Entry 1HWI (X-ray diffraction, 2.30 A resolution); this record covers chains A and C of the 4 polymer chains in the assembly.

Chain A (and C):
Protein: Hmg-CoA reductase
From: Homo sapiens
Notes: EC 1.1.1.34; fragment: catalytic portion; chain C of this document is another copy of the same molecule, construct and numbering; everything in this record applies to it too
Reference sequence: P04035 (HMDH_HUMAN); residues 426-888 here = UniProt positions 426-888
Chain sequence (467 residues; numbered 422 to 888; the number before each row is that of its first residue):
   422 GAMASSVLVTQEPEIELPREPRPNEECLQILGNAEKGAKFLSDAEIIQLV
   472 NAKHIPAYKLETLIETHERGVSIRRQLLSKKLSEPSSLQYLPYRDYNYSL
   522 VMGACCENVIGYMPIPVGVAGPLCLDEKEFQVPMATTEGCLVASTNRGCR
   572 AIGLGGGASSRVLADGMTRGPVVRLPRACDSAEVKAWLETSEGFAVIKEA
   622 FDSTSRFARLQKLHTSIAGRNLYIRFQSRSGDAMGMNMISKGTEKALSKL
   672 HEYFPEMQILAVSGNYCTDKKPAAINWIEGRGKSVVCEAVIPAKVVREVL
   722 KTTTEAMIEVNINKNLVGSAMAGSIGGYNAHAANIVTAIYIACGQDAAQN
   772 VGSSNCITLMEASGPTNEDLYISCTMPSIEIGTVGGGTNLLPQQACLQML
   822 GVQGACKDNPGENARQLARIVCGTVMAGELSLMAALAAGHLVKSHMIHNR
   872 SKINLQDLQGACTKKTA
Not modelled in the structure: 422-461, 473-480, 863-888 (chain C: 422-488, 863-888)
Construct notes: insertion (422-425); engineered mutation Ile485 (Met in P04035)
Ligand contacts:
  - fluvastatin (115; (3R,5S,6E)-7-[3-(4-fluorophenyl)-1-(propan-2-yl)-1H-indol-2-yl]-3,5-dihydroxyhept-6-enoic acid), molecule 1: Glu559, Gly560, Cys561, Leu562, Ser565, Lys735, Ala751, His752, Asn755, Leu853, Ala856, Leu857, His861, Leu862
  - fluvastatin (115), molecule 2: Arg590, Met657, Ser661, Val683, Ser684, Asn686, Cys688, Asp690, Lys691, Lys692
  - ADP (adenosine-5'-diphosphate): Ala564, Asn567, Arg568, Arg571, Glu719, Lys722

Interface between chain A and chain C:
Residue-residue contacts (17):
  Trp698(A) - Ala741(C)  hydrogen bond (side chain-backbone)
  Trp698(A) - Met742(C)
  Ile699(A) - Met742(C)
  Ile699(A) - Ala743(C)
  Ile733(A) - Ile733(C)  hydrophobic
  Val738(A) - Leu780(C)  hydrophobic
  Ala741(A) - Trp698(C)  hydrogen bond (backbone-side chain)
  Ala741(A) - Tyr749(C)
  Met742(A) - Trp698(C)
  Met742(A) - Ile699(C)
  Ala743(A) - Ile699(C)
  Gly744(A) - Ile746(C)
  Ile746(A) - Gly744(C)
  Ile746(A) - Ile746(C)  hydrophobic
  Tyr749(A) - Ala741(C)
  Tyr749(A) - Tyr749(C)  hydrogen bond
  Leu780(A) - Val738(C)  hydrophobic
Other interface residues (no listed pair), chain A (14 interface residues in all): Leu737, Ser745, Ile778
Other interface residues (no listed pair), chain C (14 interface residues in all): Leu737, Ser745, Ile778

Overview:
The chain A/chain C interface involves 14 residues from each chain, with 3 hydrogen bonds. Among the polar
pairs are Trp698(A)-Ala741(C) and Tyr749(A)-Tyr749(C). Ligands of chain A: fluvastatin and ADP.
Chain A and chain C are both Hmg-CoA reductase (Homo sapiens); the structure, Complex of the catalytic portion
of human hmg-CoA reductase with fluvastatin, was determined by X-ray diffraction, deposited together with
1HW8, 1HW9, 1HWJ, 1HWK and 1HWL.
